PDB entry 9FW7 | X-ray diffraction, 2.00 A resolution | chain A

# Chain A
Protein: Retroaldolase 32 (RAD32)
From: synthetic construct
Amino-acid sequence (200 residues; row label = number of the first residue in the row):
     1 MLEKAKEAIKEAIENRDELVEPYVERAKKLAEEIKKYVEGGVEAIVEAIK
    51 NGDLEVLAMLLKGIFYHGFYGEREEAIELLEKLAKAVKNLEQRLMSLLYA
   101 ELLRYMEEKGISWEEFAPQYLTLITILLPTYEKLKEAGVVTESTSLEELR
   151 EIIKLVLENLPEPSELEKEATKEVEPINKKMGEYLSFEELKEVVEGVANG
Not modelled in the structure: 1
What the authors report for this chain:
  - catalytic residues: Tyr120
  - conformationally variable residues (side-chain flip): Tyr120
  - mutagenesis - Y120F: decreased catalytic activity

# Summary
From the paper: the catalytic residue Tyr120; Y120F reduces catalytic activity.
Chain A is Retroaldolase 32 (RAD32) (synthetic construct); the structure, Retroaldolase 32 (RAD32), was
determined by X-ray diffraction.
